Entry 5OWZ (X-ray diffraction, 1.85 A resolution); this record covers chain A.

# Chain A
Name: Glycogen phosphorylase, muscle form
Source organism: Oryctolagus cuniculus
Notes: EC 2.4.1.1
UniProt: P00489 (PYGM_RABIT); residues 0-842 here correspond to UniProt positions 1-843 (UniProt number = residue number + 1)
Amino-acid sequence (843 residues; row label = number of the first residue in the row; numbering starts at 0):
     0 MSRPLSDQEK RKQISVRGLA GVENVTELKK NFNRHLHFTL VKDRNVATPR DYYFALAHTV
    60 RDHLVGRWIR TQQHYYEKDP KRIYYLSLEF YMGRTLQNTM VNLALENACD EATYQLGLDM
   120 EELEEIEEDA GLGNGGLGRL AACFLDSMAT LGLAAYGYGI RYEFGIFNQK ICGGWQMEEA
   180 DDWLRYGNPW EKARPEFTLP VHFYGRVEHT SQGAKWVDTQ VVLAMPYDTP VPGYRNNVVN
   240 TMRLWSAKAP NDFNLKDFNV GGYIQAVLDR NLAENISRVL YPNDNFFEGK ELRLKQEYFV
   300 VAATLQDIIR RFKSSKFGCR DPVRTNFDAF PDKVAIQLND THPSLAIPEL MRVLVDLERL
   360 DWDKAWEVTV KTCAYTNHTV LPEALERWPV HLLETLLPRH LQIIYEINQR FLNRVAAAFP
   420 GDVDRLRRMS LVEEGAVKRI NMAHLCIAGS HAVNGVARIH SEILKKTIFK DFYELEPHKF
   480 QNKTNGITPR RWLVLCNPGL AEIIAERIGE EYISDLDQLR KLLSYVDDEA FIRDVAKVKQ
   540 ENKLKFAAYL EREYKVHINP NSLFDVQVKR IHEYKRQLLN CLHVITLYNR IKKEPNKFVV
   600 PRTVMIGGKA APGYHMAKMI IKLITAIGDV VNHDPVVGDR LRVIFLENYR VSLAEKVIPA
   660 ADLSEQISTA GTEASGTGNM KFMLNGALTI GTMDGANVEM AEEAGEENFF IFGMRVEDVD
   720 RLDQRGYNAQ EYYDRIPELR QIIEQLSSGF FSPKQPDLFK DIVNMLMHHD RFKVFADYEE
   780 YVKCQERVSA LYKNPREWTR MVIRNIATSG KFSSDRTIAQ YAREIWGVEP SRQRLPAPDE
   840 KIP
Not modelled in the structure: 0-11, 255-260, 315-323, 837-842
Glycans and other covalent adducts: pyridoxal phosphate (PLP) linked to K680
Residues lining bound ligands:
  - B0Z ((2R,3S,4R,5R,6S)-2-(hydroxymethyl)-6-[5-[4-(trifluoromethyl)phenyl]-4H-1,2,4-triazol-3-yl]oxane-3,4,5-triol): E88, N133, G135, L136, L139, Y280, N282, D283, N284, F285, R292, H341, H377, T378, V455, N484, Y573, E672, A673, S674, G675, T676
  - inosinic acid (IMP): D42, V45, Q71, Q72, Y75, Y155, R242, R309, R310
  - pyridoxal phosphate (PLP): Y90, G134, G135, R138, W491, V567, K568, K574, Y648, R649, V650, A653, Q665, E672, G675, T676, G677
Curated features (UniProtKB/Swiss-Prot):
  - binding site (AMP): D42, Y75, R309 to C318
  - site: C108 (Involved in the association of subunits), C142 (Involved in the association of subunits), Y155 (Can be labeled by an AMP analog)
  - modified residue: S1 (N-acetylserine), S14 (Phosphoserine), Y203 (Phosphotyrosine), Y226 (Phosphotyrosine), S429 (Phosphoserine), Y472 (Phosphotyrosine), S513 (Phosphoserine), K680 (N6-(pyridoxal phosphate)lysine), S746 (Phosphoserine), S747 (Phosphoserine)

# In short
Chain A binds inosinic acid and compound B0Z. Pyridoxal phosphate is covalently linked to K680. UniProt lists
12 AMP-binding residues.
Chain A is Glycogen phosphorylase, muscle form (Oryctolagus cuniculus); the structure, Glycogen Phosphorylase
in complex with KS172, was determined by X-ray diffraction together with 5OWY, 5OX0, 5OX1, 5OX3 and 5OX4 from
the same study.
